Entry 3T51 (X-ray diffraction, 3.90 A resolution); this record covers chains B and A of the 3 polymer chains in the assembly.

# Chain B
Protein: Cation efflux system protein CusB
Organism: Escherichia coli
Reference sequence: P77239 (CUSB_ECOLI); numbering as in UniProt (aligned over 78-407)
Amino-acid sequence (336 residues; each row starts with the number of its first residue):
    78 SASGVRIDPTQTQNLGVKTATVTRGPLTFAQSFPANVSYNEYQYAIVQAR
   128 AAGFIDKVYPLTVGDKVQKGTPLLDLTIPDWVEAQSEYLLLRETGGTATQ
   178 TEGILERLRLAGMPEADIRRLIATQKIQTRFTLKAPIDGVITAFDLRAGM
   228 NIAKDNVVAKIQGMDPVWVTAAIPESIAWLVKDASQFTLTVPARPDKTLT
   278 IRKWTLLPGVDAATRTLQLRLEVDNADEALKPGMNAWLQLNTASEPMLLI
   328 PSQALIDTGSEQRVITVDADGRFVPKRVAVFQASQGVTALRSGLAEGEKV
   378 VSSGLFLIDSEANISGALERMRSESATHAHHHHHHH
Disordered / not traced: 78, 401-413
Sequence notes: expression tag (408-413)

# Chain A
Protein: Cation efflux system protein CusA
Organism: Escherichia coli
Reference sequence: P38054 (CUSA_ECOLI); residues 1-1047 here = UniProt positions 1-1047
Amino-acid sequence (1054 residues; row label = number of the first residue in the row; numbers below 1 keep their minus sign (Gly-6 is residue -6)):
    -6 GHHHHHHMIEWIIRRSVANRFLVLMGALFLSIWGTWTIINTPVDALPDLS
    44 DVQVIIKTSYPGQAPQIVENQVTYPLTTTMLSVPGAKTVRGFSQFGDSYV
    94 YVIFEDGTDPYWARSRVLEYLNQVQGKLPAGVSAELGPDATGVGWIYEYA
   144 LVDRSGKHDLADLRSLQDWFLKYELKTIPDVAEVASVGGVVKEYQVVIDP
   194 QRLAQYGISLAEVKSALDASNQEAGGSSIELAEAEYMVRASGYLQTLDDF
   244 NHIVLKASENGVPVYLRDVAKVQIGPEMRRGIAELNGEGEVAGGVVILRS
   294 GKNAREVIAAVKDKLETLKSSLPEGVEIVTTYDRSQLIDRAIDNLSGKLL
   344 EEFIVVAVVCALFLWHVRSALVAIISLPLGLCIAFIVMHFQGLNANIMSL
   394 GGIAIAVGAMVDAAIVMIENAHKRLEEWQHQHPDATLDNKTRWQVITDAS
   444 VEVGPALFISLLIITLSFIPIFTLEGQEGRLFGPLAFTKTYAMAGAALLA
   494 IVVIPILMGYWIRGKIPPESSNPLNRFLIRVYHPLLLKVLHWPKTTLLVA
   544 ALSVLTVLWPLNKVGGEFLPQINEGDLLYMPSTLPGISAAEAASMLQKTD
   594 KLIMSVPEVARVFGKTGKAETATDSAPLEMVETTIQLKPQEQWRPGMTMD
   644 KIIEELDNTVRLPGLANLWVPPIRNRIDMLSTGIKSPIGIKVSGTVLADI
   694 DAMAEQIEEVARTVPGVASALAERLEGGRYINVEINREKAARYGMTVADV
   744 QLFVTSAVGGAMVGETVEGIARYPINLRYPQSWRDSPQALRQLPILTPMK
   794 QQITLADVADIKVSTGPSMLKTENARPTSWIYIDARDRDMVSVVHDLQKA
   844 IAEKVQLKPGTSVAFSGQFELLERANHKLKLMVPMTLMIIFVLLYLAFRR
   894 VGEALLIISSVPFALVGGIWLLWWMGFHLSVATGTGFIALAGVAAEFGVV
   944 MLMYLRHAIEAVPSLNNPQTFSEQKLDEALYHGAVLRVRPKAMTVAVIIA
   994 GLLPILWGTGAGSEVMSRIAAPMIGGMITAPLLSLFIIPAAYKLMWLHRH
  1044 RVRK
Disordered / not traced: -6 to 3, 505-516, 1044-1047
Sequence notes: expression tag (-6 to 0)
Residues lining bound ligands:
  - Cu ion (CU), molecule 1: Gly135, Trp138, Val288, Thr616, Asp617, Arg669
  - Cu ion (CU), molecule 2: Met573, Met623, Glu625, Met672
UniProt features mapped onto this chain:
  - mutagenesis: Ala399 (A399D: Strong decrease in copper resistance), Asp405 (D405N: Loss of copper resistance), Glu412 (E412D: Slight decrease in copper resistance; E412Q: Loss of copper resistance), Met573 (M573I: Loss of copper resistance), Met623 (M623I: Loss of copper resistance), Met640 (M640I: No change in copper resistance), Met672 (M672I: Loss of copper resistance), Met738 (M738I: No change in copper resistance), Met755 (M755I: Slight decrease in copper resistance), Met792 (M792I: No change in copper resistance), Met812 (M812I: Slight decrease in copper resistance), Met833 (M833I: Slight decrease in copper resistance)
From the paper describing this entry:
  - Cu ion coordination: Met573, Glu625, Met672
  - conformationally variable residues (helix shift, side-chain flip): Glu625, Pro665 to Thr675
  - mutagenesis - R83A, E567A, D617A, E625A, E625D, R669A, K678A: abolished growth

# Chain B / chain A interface
Pairs across the interface (76; chain B residue first):
  Ala79(B) - Asn651(A)  hydrogen bond (backbone-side chain)
  Ser80(B) - Asn651(A)
  Ser80(B) - Thr652(A)
  Val82(B) - Ser598(A)
  Val82(B) - Thr652(A)
  Ile84(B) - Lys594(A)
  Ile84(B) - Leu595(A)  hydrophobic
  Asp85(B) - Lys594(A)
  Pro86(B) - Lys591(A)  hydrogen bond (backbone-side chain)
  Thr87(B) - Lys594(A)
  Gln88(B) - Gln590(A)
  Thr89(B) - Gly282(A)  hydrogen bond (backbone-backbone)
  Thr89(B) - Gln590(A)  hydrogen bond (backbone-side chain)
  Thr89(B) - Lys594(A)
  Gln90(B) - Leu153(A)
  Gln90(B) - Gly282(A)
  Gln90(B) - Glu283(A)
  Asn91(B) - Arg147(A)  hydrogen bond (backbone-side chain)
  Asn91(B) - Glu281(A)
  Leu92(B) - Val145(A)  hydrophobic
  Leu92(B) - Asp146(A)
  Leu92(B) - Arg147(A)
  Leu92(B) - Glu281(A)
  Leu92(B) - Gly282(A)
  Leu92(B) - Glu283(A)
  Leu92(B) - Val284(A)  hydrophobic
  Gly93(B) - Asp146(A)  hydrogen bond (backbone-backbone)
  Gly93(B) - His151(A)
  Gly93(B) - Asp152(A)
  Gly93(B) - Leu153(A)
  Val94(B) - Gly149(A)
  Lys95(B) - Gly149(A)
  Lys95(B) - Lys150(A)
  Lys95(B) - His151(A)
  Lys95(B) - Asp152(A)  salt bridge
  Lys95(B) - Asp155(A)  salt bridge
  Pro111(B) - Pro256(A)
  Asn113(B) - Asn253(A)
  Ala249(B) - Val255(A)  hydrophobic
  Pro251(B) - Arg260(A)
  Glu252(B) - Tyr199(A)
  Ser253(B) - Arg195(A)
  Ala290(B) - Lys249(A)
  Thr291(B) - Val255(A)
  Arg292(B) - Gln198(A)  hydrogen bond (side chain-backbone)
  Arg292(B) - Tyr199(A)
  Gln330(B) - Ile267(A)
  Thr335(B) - Gln774(A)
  Thr335(B) - Ser775(A)  hydrogen bond
  Gly336(B) - Pro773(A)
  Gly336(B) - Ser775(A)  hydrogen bond (backbone-side chain)
  Ser337(B) - Ser775(A)  hydrogen bond
  Thr365(B) - Lys264(A)
  Leu382(B) - Asp152(A)
  Leu382(B) - Ala154(A)  hydrophobic
  Leu382(B) - Val183(A)  hydrophobic
  Leu382(B) - Gly268(A)
  Leu382(B) - Pro269(A)
  Leu384(B) - Pro269(A)
  Ile385(B) - Arg272(A)
  Ile385(B) - Ala582(A)  hydrophobic
  Ile385(B) - Ala583(A)  hydrophobic
  Asp386(B) - Glu186(A)
  Asp386(B) - Gln188(A)
  Asp386(B) - Pro269(A)
  Asp386(B) - Glu270(A)
  Asp386(B) - Met271(A)  hydrogen bond (side chain-backbone)
  Ser387(B) - Met271(A)
  Glu388(B) - Gln774(A)  hydrogen bond
  Glu388(B) - Arg777(A)  salt bridge
  Ala389(B) - Gln774(A)  hydrogen bond (backbone-side chain)
  Asn390(B) - Gln774(A)
  Ile391(B) - Gln774(A)  hydrogen bond (backbone-side chain)
  Arg397(B) - Ala583(A)  hydrogen bond (side chain-backbone)
  Arg397(B) - Glu584(A)  salt bridge
  Arg397(B) - Ser587(A)
Also at the interface, not in a pair above, chain B (46 interface residues in all): Thr293, Leu332, Ala360, Ser380, Gly381, Phe383, Ser392
Also at the interface, not in a pair above, chain A (52 interface residues in all): Gly254, Val257, Asn769, Arg771, Asp778

# Overview
The interface between chain B and chain A involves 46 residues on one side and 52 on the other; the contacts
include 15 hydrogen bonds and 4 salt bridges. Among the polar pairs are Lys95(B)-Asp152(A), Lys95(B)-Asp155(A)
and Glu388(B)-Arg777(A). From the paper: R83A, E567A and D617A of chain A, among others, abolish growth; Cu
ion coordination by Met573(A), Glu625(A) and Met672(A); 7 substitutions were tested in all.
Chain B is Cation efflux system protein CusB and chain A is Cation efflux system protein CusA, both from
Escherichia coli; the structure, Crystal structures of the pre-extrusion and extrusion states of the CusBA
adaptor-transporter complex, was determined by X-ray diffraction, deposited together with 3T53, 3T56, 4DNT and
4DOP.
